PDB entry 3P8O | X-ray diffraction, 2.30 A resolution | chains A and C

# Chain A
Protein: HCV serine protease NS3
Source organism: Hepatitis C virus
Notes: EC 3.4.21.98
Reference sequence: P26662 (POLG_HCVJA); residues 1-180 here correspond to UniProt positions 1027-1206 (UniProt number = residue number + 1026)
Chain sequence (186 residues; row label = number of the first residue in the row):
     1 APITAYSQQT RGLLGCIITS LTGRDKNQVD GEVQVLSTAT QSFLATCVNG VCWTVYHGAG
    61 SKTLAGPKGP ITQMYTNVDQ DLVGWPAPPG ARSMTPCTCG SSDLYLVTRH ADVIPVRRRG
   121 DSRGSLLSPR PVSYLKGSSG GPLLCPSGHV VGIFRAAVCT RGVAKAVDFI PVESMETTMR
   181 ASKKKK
Disordered / not traced: 183-186
Sequence notes: expression tag (181-186)
Cystine bridges: Cys97-Cys145
Ion coordination: Na+: Ala5, Ala111
Residues lining bound ligands: L5T (N-[(cyclopentyloxy)carbonyl]-3-methyl-L-valyl-(4R)-N-[(1R,2S)-1-carboxy-2-ethenylcyclopropyl]-4-[(7-methoxy-2-{2-[(2-methylpropanoyl)amino]-1,3-thiazol-4-yl}quinolin-4-yl)oxy]-L-prolinamide): Tyr56, His57, Val78, Asp79, Asp81, Arg123, Val132, Leu135, Lys136, Gly137, Ser138, Ser139, Phe154, Arg155, Ala156, Ala157, Val158, Cys159, Asp168
Swiss-Prot annotation at these positions:
  - active site (Charge relay system): His57, Asp81, Ser139
  - binding site (Zn(2+)): Cys97, Cys99, Cys145, His149

# Chain C
Protein: HCV non-structural protein 4A
Notes: fragment: NS3 interacting peptide
Chain sequence (17 residues; row label = number of the first residue in the row):
   219 KKGSVVIVGR IILSGRK
Disordered / not traced: 219, 233-235

# Chain A / chain C interface
Contacting residue pairs (64):
  Ile3(A) with Ser232(C)
  Thr4(A) with Leu231(C); Ser232(C), hydrogen bond
  Ala5(A) with Ile229(C), hydrophobic; Ile230(C); Leu231(C), hydrophobic
  Tyr6(A) with Ile229(C); Ile230(C), hydrogen bond (backbone-backbone)
  Ser7(A) with Arg228(C); Ile229(C)
  Gln8(A) with Gly227(C); Arg228(C), hydrogen bond (backbone-backbone)
  Gln9(A) with Val226(C); Gly227(C)
  Thr10(A) with Ile225(C), hydrogen bond (side chain-backbone); Val226(C), hydrogen bond (backbone-backbone); Gly227(C), hydrogen bond (side chain-backbone); Arg228(C)
  Arg11(A) with Val224(C); Ile225(C); Val226(C), hydrogen bond (backbone-backbone)
  Cys16(A) with Val224(C); Val226(C), hydrophobic
  Thr19(A) with Ser222(C); Val224(C)
  Ser20(A) with Gly221(C); Ser222(C), hydrogen bond (backbone-backbone); Val224(C)
  Gly23(A) with Ser222(C)
  Gln28(A) with Arg228(C)
  Asp30(A) with Arg228(C)
  Gly31(A) with Ile229(C); Ile230(C)
  Glu32(A) with Ile229(C), hydrogen bond (backbone-backbone); Ile230(C); Leu231(C), hydrogen bond (side chain-backbone)
  Val33(A) with Arg228(C); Ile229(C), hydrogen bond (backbone-backbone)
  Gln34(A) with Ile225(C); Gly227(C); Arg228(C)
  Val35(A) with Val224(C); Ile225(C); Val226(C), hydrogen bond (backbone-backbone); Gly227(C), hydrogen bond (backbone-backbone); Arg228(C)
  Leu36(A) with Val223(C), hydrophobic; Val224(C); Ile225(C), hydrophobic
  Ser37(A) with Val223(C); Val224(C), hydrogen bond (backbone-backbone); Val226(C)
  Thr38(A) with Val223(C)
  Lys62(A) with Gly221(C); Val223(C)
  Thr63(A) with Ser222(C); Val223(C), hydrogen bond (backbone-backbone)
  Leu64(A) with Val223(C)
  Ala65(A) with Ser222(C); Val223(C), hydrogen bond (backbone-backbone)
  Arg92(A) with Ile230(C)
  Met94(A) with Leu231(C), hydrophobic
  Thr108(A) with Ile229(C)
  Arg109(A) with Ile229(C)
Also at the interface, not in a pair above, chain A (40 interface residues in all): Pro2, Asp25, Val29, Phe43, Ala59, Trp85, Val107, Ala111, Leu144

# Summary
40 residues of chain A face 12 of chain C across their interface, with 16 hydrogen bonds. Polar pairs include
Thr4(A)-Ser232(C), Thr10(A)-Ile225(C) and Thr10(A)-Gly227(C). Ligands of chain A: compound L5T. From UniProt:
3 active-site residues and 4 Zn2+-binding residues on chain A.
Here chain A is HCV serine protease NS3 (Hepatitis C virus) and chain C is HCV non-structural protein 4A.
Entry 3P8O (Crystal structure of HCV NS3/NS4A protease complexed with des-bromine analogue of BI 201335) was
determined by X-ray diffraction together with 3P8N from the same study.
